PDB entry 3LQZ | X-ray diffraction, 3.25 A resolution | chains A and B

[Chain A]
Molecule: HLA class II histocompatibility antigen, DP alpha 1 chain
Organism: Homo sapiens
UniProtKB: P20036 (DPA1_HUMAN); residues 1-181 here correspond to UniProt positions 32-212 (UniProt number = residue number + 31)
Chain sequence (181 residues; row label = number of the first residue in the row):
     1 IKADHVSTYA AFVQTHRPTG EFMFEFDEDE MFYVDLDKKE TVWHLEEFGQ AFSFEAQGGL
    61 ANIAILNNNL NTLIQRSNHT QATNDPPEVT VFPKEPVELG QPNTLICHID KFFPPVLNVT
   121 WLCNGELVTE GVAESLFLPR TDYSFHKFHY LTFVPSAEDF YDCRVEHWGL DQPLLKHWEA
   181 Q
Cystine bridges: Cys107-Cys163
Covalently attached groups: N-acetylglucosamine (NAG) linked to Asn78, Asn118
Swiss-Prot annotation at these positions:
  - region: Glu179 to Gln181 (Connecting peptide)
  - glycosylation (N-linked (GlcNAc...) asparagine): Asn78, Asn118
Reported in the primary citation:
  - binding site for HLA-DP2 beta chain linked with DRa peptide (chain B): Ala11

[Chain B]
Molecule: HLA-DP2 beta chain linked with DRa peptide
Organism: Homo sapiens
UniProtKB: Q5EP54 (Q5EP54_HUMAN); residues 4-189 here correspond to UniProt positions 33-218 (UniProt number = residue number + 29)
Chain sequence (212 residues; each row starts with the number of its first residue; numbers below 1 keep their minus sign (Arg-22 is residue -22)):
   -22 RKFHYLPFLP STGGSLVPRG SGGGGSPENY LFQGRQECYA FNGTQRFLER YIYNREEFVR
    38 FDSDVGEFRA VTELGRPDEE YWNSQKDILE EERAVPDRMC RHNYELGGPM TLQRRVQPRV
    98 NVSPSKKGPL QHHNLLVCHV TDFYPGSIQV RWFLNGQEET AGVVSTNLIR NGDWTFQILV
   158 MLEMTPQQGD VYTCQVEHTS LDSPVTVEWK AQ
Unresolved in the structure: -7 to 2, 106-109
Cystine bridges: Cys15-Cys77, Cys115-Cys171
Covalently attached groups: N-acetylglucosamine (NAG) linked to Asn19
Reported in the primary citation:
  - binding site for HLA-DP2 beta chain linked with DRa peptide (chain B): Gly11, Phe24, Glu26, Glu68, Glu69, Val72, Met76

[Interface between chain A and chain B]
Pairs across the interface (152):
  Ile1(A) - Tyr16(B)  hydrophobic
  Ile1(A) - Arg23(B)
  Lys2(A) - Phe18(B)
  Lys2(A) - Arg23(B)
  Ala3(A) - Tyr16(B)  hydrophobic
  Ala3(A) - Ala17(B)
  Asp4(A) - Ala17(B)  hydrogen bond (backbone-backbone)
  Asp4(A) - Phe18(B)
  His5(A) - Cys15(B)
  His5(A) - Tyr16(B)
  His5(A) - Ala17(B)  hydrogen bond (backbone-backbone)
  His5(A) - Tyr81(B)
  His5(A) - Leu89(B)
  Val6(A) - Cys15(B)
  Val6(A) - Tyr16(B)  hydrophobic
  Ser7(A) - Gln13(B)
  Ser7(A) - Glu14(B)
  Ser7(A) - Cys15(B)  hydrogen bond (backbone-backbone)
  Thr8(A) - Arg12(B)
  Thr8(A) - Gln13(B)
  Thr8(A) - Glu14(B)
  Tyr9(A) - Phe-20(B)
  Tyr9(A) - His-19(B)  hydrogen bond (side chain-backbone)
  Tyr9(A) - Tyr-18(B)
  Tyr9(A) - Gly11(B)
  Tyr9(A) - Arg12(B)
  Tyr9(A) - Gln13(B)  hydrogen bond (backbone-backbone)
  Tyr9(A) - Met76(B)  hydrophobic
  Tyr9(A) - Asn80(B)  hydrogen bond
  Ala10(A) - Gly11(B)
  Ala11(A) - Gln10(B)
  Ala11(A) - Gly11(B)  hydrogen bond (backbone-backbone)
  Phe12(A) - Leu8(B)  hydrophobic
  Phe12(A) - Phe9(B)
  Val13(A) - Tyr7(B)
  Val13(A) - Leu8(B)
  Val13(A) - Phe9(B)  hydrogen bond (backbone-backbone)
  Gln14(A) - Asn6(B)
  Gln14(A) - Tyr7(B)
  Thr15(A) - Glu5(B)
  Thr15(A) - Asn6(B)  hydrogen bond
  Thr15(A) - Tyr7(B)  hydrogen bond (backbone-backbone)
  His16(A) - Asn6(B)
  Phe26(A) - Thr88(B)
  Phe26(A) - Leu89(B)  hydrophobic
  Phe26(A) - Tyr121(B)
  Phe26(A) - Trp151(B)  hydrophobic
  Asp27(A) - Arg147(B)  hydrogen bond (backbone-side chain)
  Glu28(A) - Arg147(B)
  Asp29(A) - Tyr121(B)
  Asp29(A) - Arg147(B)  salt bridge
  Asp29(A) - Gly149(B)
  Asp29(A) - Trp151(B)
  Asp29(A) - Phe153(B)
  Glu30(A) - Trp151(B)  hydrogen bond (backbone-side chain)
  Met31(A) - Phe-20(B)  hydrophobic
  Met31(A) - Thr88(B)
  Met31(A) - Trp151(B)  hydrophobic
  Phe32(A) - Phe-20(B)  hydrophobic
  Trp43(A) - Phe-20(B)  hydrophobic
  His44(A) - Gly149(B)
  His44(A) - Asp150(B)
  His44(A) - Trp151(B)
  Leu45(A) - Arg91(B)
  Glu47(A) - Met87(B)
  Glu47(A) - Arg91(B)  salt bridge
  Phe48(A) - Met87(B)
  Phe48(A) - Trp151(B)
  Ala51(A) - Met87(B)  hydrophobic
  Phe52(A) - Arg-22(B)
  Phe52(A) - Phe-20(B)  hydrophobic
  Phe52(A) - Leu83(B)  hydrophobic
  Phe52(A) - Met87(B)  hydrophobic
  Ser53(A) - Arg-22(B)
  Ser53(A) - Lys-21(B)
  Ser53(A) - Phe-20(B)  hydrogen bond (backbone-backbone)
  Phe54(A) - Phe-20(B)
  Glu55(A) - Lys-21(B)  salt bridge
  Gly58(A) - Tyr-18(B)
  Asn62(A) - Tyr-18(B)
  Asn62(A) - Leu-17(B)  hydrogen bond (side chain-backbone)
  Asn62(A) - Pro-16(B)
  Asn62(A) - Phe-15(B)  hydrogen bond (side chain-backbone)
  Ile65(A) - Phe-15(B)  hydrophobic
  Leu66(A) - Phe-15(B)  hydrophobic
  Leu66(A) - Phe9(B)  hydrophobic
  Asn69(A) - Leu-14(B)
  Asn69(A) - Pro-13(B)
  Asn69(A) - Ser-12(B)  hydrogen bond
  Asn69(A) - Phe9(B)
  Leu70(A) - Tyr7(B)  hydrophobic
  Leu70(A) - Leu8(B)
  Leu70(A) - Phe9(B)  hydrophobic
  Thr72(A) - Ser-12(B)
  Thr72(A) - Thr-11(B)
  Thr72(A) - Gly-10(B)
  Thr72(A) - Gly-9(B)
  Leu73(A) - Ser-12(B)
  Leu73(A) - Phe9(B)  hydrophobic
  Leu73(A) - Tyr30(B)  hydrophobic
  Leu73(A) - Phe35(B)  hydrophobic
  Leu73(A) - Leu51(B)  hydrophobic
  Ile74(A) - Tyr7(B)  hydrophobic
  Arg76(A) - Ser-12(B)
  Arg76(A) - Thr-11(B)  hydrogen bond (side chain-backbone)
  Arg76(A) - Phe35(B)
  Arg76(A) - Leu51(B)  hydrogen bond (side chain-backbone)
  Arg76(A) - Asp55(B)  salt bridge
  Ser77(A) - Tyr30(B)
  His79(A) - Tyr7(B)
  Thr80(A) - Tyr30(B)  hydrogen bond (backbone-side chain)
  Thr80(A) - Asn31(B)  hydrogen bond (backbone-side chain)
  Gln81(A) - Glu5(B)
  Gln81(A) - Asn6(B)  hydrogen bond (side chain-backbone)
  Gln81(A) - Tyr7(B)
  Gln81(A) - Asn31(B)
  Ala82(A) - Asn31(B)
  Asp85(A) - Arg32(B)  salt bridge
  Phe92(A) - Gln154(B)
  Pro93(A) - Gln154(B)  hydrogen bond (backbone-side chain)
  Lys94(A) - Thr118(B)
  Lys94(A) - Asp119(B)  salt bridge
  Lys94(A) - Asp150(B)  salt bridge
  Lys94(A) - Thr152(B)  hydrogen bond
  Lys94(A) - Gln154(B)
  Glu95(A) - Thr118(B)  hydrogen bond
  Glu95(A) - Asp119(B)
  Pro96(A) - Asn98(B)
  Pro96(A) - His116(B)
  Pro96(A) - Thr118(B)
  Ile106(A) - Asn148(B)
  Phe113(A) - Asn31(B)
  Phe113(A) - Arg32(B)
  Pro114(A) - Asn6(B)
  Pro115(A) - Leu8(B)
  Pro139(A) - Gln10(B)
  Pro139(A) - Arg12(B)
  Arg140(A) - Arg12(B)  hydrogen bond (backbone-side chain)
  Asp142(A) - Arg32(B)  salt bridge
  Tyr143(A) - Arg12(B)
  Tyr143(A) - Arg27(B)  hydrogen bond
  Tyr143(A) - Ile29(B)  hydrophobic
  Tyr143(A) - Arg32(B)
  Tyr143(A) - Glu34(B)
  Ser144(A) - Arg32(B)
  Phe145(A) - Gln10(B)
  Phe148(A) - Arg147(B)
  Phe148(A) - Asn148(B)
  Phe148(A) - Gly149(B)
  Tyr150(A) - Asn148(B)  hydrogen bond (side chain-backbone)
  Tyr150(A) - Gly149(B)  hydrogen bond (side chain-backbone)
  Trp168(A) - Ser3(B)
Also at the interface, not in a pair above, chain A (73 interface residues in all): Phe22, Phe24, Glu25, Glu98, Val116, Thr141
Also at the interface, not in a pair above, chain B (66 interface residues in all): Pro4, Asn19, Gly52, Pro54, Gly84, Arg96
The authors on this interface:
  - specific contacts: Arg76(A)-Asp55(B) (salt bridge)

[In short]
The interface between chain A and chain B involves 73 residues on one side and 66 on the other, with 28
hydrogen bonds and 8 salt bridges. Among the polar pairs are Asp29(A)-Arg147(B), Glu47(A)-Arg91(B) and
Glu55(A)-Lys-21(B). The paper describes a salt bridge between Arg76(A) and Asp55(B). From the paper: a binding
site for HLA-DP2 beta chain linked with DRa peptide (chain B) at Ala11(A) and Gly11(B) among others.
Chain A is HLA class II histocompatibility antigen, DP alpha 1 chain and chain B is HLA-DP2 beta chain linked
with DRa peptide, both from Homo sapiens; the structure, Crystal Structure of HLA-DP2, was determined by X-ray
diffraction.
